Entry 3I0X (X-ray diffraction, 1.80 A resolution); this record covers chains A and C of the 3 polymer chains in the assembly.

Chain A:
Name: 8-oxoguanine-DNA-glycosylase
From: Clostridium acetobutylicum
Notes: EC 3.2.2.-, 4.2.99.18
Reference sequence: Q97FM4 (Q97FM4_CLOAB); residues 1-291 here = UniProt positions 1-291
Sequence (291 residues; each row starts with the number of its first residue):
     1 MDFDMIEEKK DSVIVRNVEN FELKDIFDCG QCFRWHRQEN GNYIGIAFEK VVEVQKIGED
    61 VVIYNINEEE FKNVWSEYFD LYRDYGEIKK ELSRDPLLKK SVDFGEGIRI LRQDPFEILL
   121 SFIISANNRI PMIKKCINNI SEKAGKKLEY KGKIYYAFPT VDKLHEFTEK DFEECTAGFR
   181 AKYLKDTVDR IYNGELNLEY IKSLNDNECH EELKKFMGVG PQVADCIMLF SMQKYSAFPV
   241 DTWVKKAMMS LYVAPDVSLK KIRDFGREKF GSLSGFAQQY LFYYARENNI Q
Construct notes: engineered mutation Gln222 (Lys in Q97FM4)
Metal / ion sites: Na+: Lys214, Phe216, Val219 (shared with DC22(C) of chain C)
From the paper describing this entry:
  - Na+ coordination: Lys214, Phe216, Val219
  - binding site for the 13-nt DNA strand (chain C): Arg129, Ile130, Gln222, Asp241, Phe282, Arg286
  - binding site for the 12-nt DNA strand: Asn127, Phe179
  - conformationally variable residues (side-chain flip): Asn127, Phe282
  - catalytic residues: Asp241 (by similarity / conservation)
  - specificity-determining residues: Gly30 (citing earlier work)
  - mutagenesis - M132R (4-fold): increased catalytic activity on 8-oxoG:C (citing earlier work)
  - mutagenesis - M132R (3.6 fold): decreased catalytic activity on 8-oxoG:A (citing earlier work)
  - mutagenesis - F179Y: unchanged catalytic activity on estranged cytosine (citing earlier work)
  - mutagenesis - F179Y (14-fold): decreased catalytic activity on adenine (citing earlier work)

Chain C:
Molecule: 13-nt DNA strand
Sequence (13 nucleotides; each row starts with the number of its first residue):
    14 ATCCAGGTCT ACC
Modified residues: 8OG (8-oxo-2'-deoxy-guanosine-5'-monophosphate) at position 19
Metal / ion sites: Na+: DC22 (shared with Lys214(A), Phe216(A), Val219(A) of chain A)

Interface between chain A and chain C:
Contacting residue pairs (44; chain A residue first):
  Cys29(A) with 8OG_19(C), base contact
  Gly30(A) with 8OG_19(C), base contact
  Gln31(A) with 8OG_19(C), hydrogen bond to the base
  Phe33(A) with 8OG_19(C), base contact
  Phe122(A) with 8OG_19(C), base contact
  Ser125(A) with 8OG_19(C), sugar contact
  Ala126(A) with DG20(C), sugar contact
  Asn127(A) with DA18(C), hydrogen bond to the base; DG20(C), hydrogen bond to the phosphate
  Asn128(A) with DA18(C), phosphate contact; 8OG_19(C), sugar contact; DG20(C), phosphate contact
  Arg129(A) with DC17(C), hydrogen bond to the base; DA18(C), hydrogen bond to the sugar; 8OG_19(C), phosphate contact
  Ile130(A) with 8OG_19(C), hydrogen bond to the phosphate
  Phe179(A) with DG20(C), base contact
  Tyr183(A) with DC22(C), hydrogen bond to the sugar
  Phe216(A) with DC22(C), phosphate contact
  Met217(A) with DC22(C), phosphate contact
  Gly218(A) with DT21(C), phosphate contact; DC22(C), hydrogen bond to the phosphate
  Val219(A) with DT21(C), phosphate contact; DC22(C), hydrogen bond to the phosphate
  Gly220(A) with DT21(C), hydrogen bond to the phosphate
  Pro221(A) with DT21(C), phosphate contact
  Gln222(A) with 8OG_19(C), hydrogen bond to the base; DG20(C), phosphate contact; DT21(C), hydrogen bond to the phosphate
  Val223(A) with DG20(C), phosphate contact; DT21(C), hydrogen bond to the phosphate
  Phe230(A) with 8OG_19(C), base contact
  Pro239(A) with 8OG_19(C), hydrogen bond to the base
  Asp241(A) with 8OG_19(C), hydrogen bond to the base; DG20(C), phosphate contact
  Thr242(A) with DA18(C), hydrogen bond to the phosphate; DG20(C), hydrogen bond to the phosphate
  Trp243(A) with 8OG_19(C), hydrogen bond to the phosphate
  Val244(A) with 8OG_19(C), base contact
  Lys246(A) with DA18(C), salt bridge to the phosphate
  Gln278(A) with 8OG_19(C), hydrogen bond to the base
  Gln279(A) with 8OG_19(C), hydrogen bond to the base
  Phe282(A) with 8OG_19(C), stacking on the base
  Arg286(A) with 8OG_19(C), salt bridge to the phosphate
Other interface residues (no listed pair), chain A (36 interface residues in all): Met132, Ile133, Ala224, Cys226

In short:
36 residues of chain A and 6 residues of chain C are in contact, with 20 hydrogen bonds, 2 salt bridges and 1
aromatic stacking contact. Polar pairs include Gln31(A)-8OG_19(C), Asn127(A)-DA18(C) and Arg129(A)-DC17(C).
The paper reports the catalytic residue Asp241(A); M132R of chain A increases catalytic activity on 8-oxoG:C.
Chain A is 8-oxoguanine-DNA-glycosylase (Clostridium acetobutylicum) and chain C is a 13-nt DNA strand; the
structure, Crystal structure of Clostridium acetobutylicum 8-oxoguanine glycosylase/lyase in complex with
dsDNA containing adenine opposite to 8-oxoG, was determined by X-ray diffraction (same publication as 3I0W).
